1VYS - chain X; structure by X-ray diffraction, 1.80 A resolution.

[Chain X]
Molecule: Pentaerythritol tetranitrate reductase
Source organism: Enterobacter cloacae
UniProt: P71278 (P71278_ENTCL); residues 1-364 here correspond to UniProt positions 2-365 (UniProt number = residue number + 1)
Amino-acid sequence (364 residues; each row starts with the number of its first residue):
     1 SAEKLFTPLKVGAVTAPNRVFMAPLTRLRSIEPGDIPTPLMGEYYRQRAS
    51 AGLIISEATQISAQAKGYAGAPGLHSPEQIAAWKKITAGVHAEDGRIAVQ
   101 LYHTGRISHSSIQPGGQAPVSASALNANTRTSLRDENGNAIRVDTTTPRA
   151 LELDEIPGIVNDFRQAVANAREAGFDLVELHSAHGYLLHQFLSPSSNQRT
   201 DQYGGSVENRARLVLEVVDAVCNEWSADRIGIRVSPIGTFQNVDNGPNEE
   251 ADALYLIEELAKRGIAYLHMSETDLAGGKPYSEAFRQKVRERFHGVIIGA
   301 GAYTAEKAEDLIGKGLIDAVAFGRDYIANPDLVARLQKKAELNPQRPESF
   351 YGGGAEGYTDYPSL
Construct notes: engineered mutation Tyr-102 (Trp103 in P71278)
Residues lining bound ligands:
  - FMN (flavin mononucleotide): Ala-23, Pro-24, Leu-25, Thr-26, Glu-57, Ala-58, Gln-100, His-181, His-184, Arg-233, Ser-271, Leu-275, Ala-300, Gly-301, Ala-302, Ala-321, Phe-322, Gly-323, Arg-324, Phe-350, Tyr-351
  - picric acid (TNF): Thr-26, Ala-58, Tyr-68, Gln-100, Tyr-102, Arg-142, His-181, His-184, Tyr-186, Gln-241, Leu-275, Tyr-351
From the paper describing this entry:
  - mutagenesis - W102Y: increased binding to picric acid
  - mutagenesis - W102Y: unchanged catalytic activity on NADPH
  - mutagenesis - W102Y: increased binding to GTN
  - mutagenesis - W102Y (10-fold): increased catalytic activity
  - binding site for picric acid: Tyr-102

[Overview]
Bound to chain X: flavin mononucleotide and picric acid. The paper reports a binding site for picric acid at
Tyr-102; W102Y increases binding to picric acid.
Chain X is Pentaerythritol tetranitrate reductase (Enterobacter cloacae); the structure, Structure of
pentaerythritol tetranitrate reductase W102Y mutant and complexed with picric acid, was determined by X-ray
diffraction (same publication as 1VYR and 1VYP).
